6QS5 - chain A; structure by X-ray diffraction, 1.96 A resolution.

# Chain A
Protein: Casein kinase II subunit alpha
Source organism: Zea mays
Notes: EC 2.7.11.1
Reference sequence: P28523 (CSK2A_MAIZE); residues 7-331 here correspond to UniProt positions 2-326 (UniProt number = residue number - 5)
Sequence (325 residues; numbered 7 to 331; the number before each row is that of its first residue):
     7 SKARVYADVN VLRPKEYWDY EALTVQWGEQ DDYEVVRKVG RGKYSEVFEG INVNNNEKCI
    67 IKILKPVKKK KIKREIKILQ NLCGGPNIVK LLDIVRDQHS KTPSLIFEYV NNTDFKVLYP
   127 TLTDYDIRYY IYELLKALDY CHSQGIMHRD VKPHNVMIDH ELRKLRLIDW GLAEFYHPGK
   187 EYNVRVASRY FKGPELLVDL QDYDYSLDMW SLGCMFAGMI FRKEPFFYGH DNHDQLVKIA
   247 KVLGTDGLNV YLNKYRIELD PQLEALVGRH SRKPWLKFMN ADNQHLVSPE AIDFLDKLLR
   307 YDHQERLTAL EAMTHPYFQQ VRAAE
Ligand contacts: JGB ((E)-3-[3,4-bis(oxidanyl)phenyl]-2-cyano-prop-2-enamide): Val-45, Val-53, Ile-66, Lys-68, Glu-81, Val-95, Phe-113, Glu-114, Tyr-115, Val-116, Asn-118, Met-163, Ile-174, Asp-175, Trp-176
Curated features (UniProtKB/Swiss-Prot):
  - active site: Asp-156 (Proton acceptor)
  - binding site (ATP): Val-45 to Val-53, Lys-68

# In short
Bound to chain A: compound JGB. UniProt lists active-site residue Asp-156 and 10 ATP-binding residues.
Chain A is Casein kinase II subunit alpha (Zea mays); the structure, Crystal Structure of maize CK2 in complex
with tyrphostin AG99, was determined by X-ray diffraction together with 4DGM and 4DGN from the same study.
